PDB entry 9FVB | X-ray diffraction, 2.05 A resolution | chains A and C

== Chain A ==
Name: Sialic acid-binding periplasmic protein SiaP
From: Vibrio cholerae
UniProtKB: Q9KR64 (SIAP_VIBCH); residues 1-299 here correspond to UniProt positions 23-321 (UniProt number = residue number + 22)
Sequence (303 residues; numbered -3 to 299; the number before each row is that of its first residue; numbers below 1 keep their minus sign (Gly-3 is residue -3)):
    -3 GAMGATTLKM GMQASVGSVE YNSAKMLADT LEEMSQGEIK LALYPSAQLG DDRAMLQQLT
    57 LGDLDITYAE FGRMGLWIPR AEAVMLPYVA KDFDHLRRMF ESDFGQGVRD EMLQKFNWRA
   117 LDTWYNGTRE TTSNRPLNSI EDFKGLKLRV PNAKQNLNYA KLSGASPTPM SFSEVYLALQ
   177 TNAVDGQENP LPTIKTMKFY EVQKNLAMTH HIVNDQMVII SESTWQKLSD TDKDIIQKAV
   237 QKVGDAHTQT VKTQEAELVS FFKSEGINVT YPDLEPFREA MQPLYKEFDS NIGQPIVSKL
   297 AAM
Sequence notes: expression tag (-3 to 0)
What the authors report for this chain:
  - conformationally variable residues (side-chain flip): Trp73
  - mutagenesis - W73A (K_D_ = 76.9 nM): increased binding to Neu5Ac
  - mutagenesis - W73A: unchanged binding to VHH_VcP#2 (chain C)
  - allosteric site: Trp73
  - mutagenesis - W73A: increased stability in response to sialic acid

== Chain C ==
Name: VHH_VcP#2
From: Vicugna pacos
Sequence (139 residues; row label = number of the first residue in the row):
     1 QVQLVESGGR LVQTGGSLRL SCAASGDTFS NYVMGWFRQA PGKEREFVAA ISWTGANSYY
    61 ADSVAGRFTI SRDNAKNTVA LQMNSLKPED TAIYYCAADH FHVTHRKYDY WGQGTQVTVS
   121 SGGYPYDVPD YAGHHHHHH
Unresolved in the structure: 122-139
Cystine bridges: Cys22-Cys96

== Chain A / chain C interface ==
Pairs across the interface - 26 pairs, chain A then chain C:
  Arg49(A) with Ser30(C); Trp53(C); Phe101(C)
  Gln53(A) with Val33(C); Trp53(C); Tyr59(C); Phe101(C); His102(C), hydrogen bond (side chain-backbone)
  Thr56(A) with His102(C); Val103(C)
  Leu57(A) with Tyr59(C), hydrophobic; His102(C); Thr104(C)
  Trp73(A) with His100(C); Phe101(C)
  Gln110(A) with His105(C), hydrogen bond (backbone-side chain); Arg106(C)
  Lys111(A) with Val103(C); His105(C), hydrogen bond (backbone-side chain); Arg106(C), hydrogen bond (backbone-side chain); Asp109(C), salt bridge
  Phe112(A) with Asp99(C); Phe101(C), hydrophobic; Arg106(C)
  Asn113(A) with His105(C)
  Trp114(A) with Phe101(C), hydrophobic
Other interface residues (no listed pair), chain A (12 interface residues in all): Leu52, Leu72
Other interface residues (no listed pair), chain C (14 interface residues in all): Thr54
The authors on this interface:
  - residue pairs: Arg49(A)-Phe101(C) (hydrophobic contact), Arg49(A)-Trp53(C) (cation-pi contact), Gln53(A)-Phe101(C) (hydrophobic contact), Trp73(A)-Phe101(C) (hydrophobic contact), Phe112(A)-Phe101(C) (hydrophobic contact), Trp114(A)-Phe101(C) (hydrophobic contact)
  - epitope / paratope residues, chain A: Arg49(A), Gln53(A), Trp73(A), Phe112(A), Trp114(A)
  - epitope / paratope residues, chain C: Trp53(C), Phe101(C)

== Overview ==
The interface between chain A and chain C involves 12 residues on one side and 14 on the other; the contacts
include 4 hydrogen bonds and 1 salt bridge. Polar pairs include Lys111(A)-Asp109(C), Gln53(A)-His102(C) and
Gln110(A)-His105(C). The authors report hydrophobic contacts between Arg49(A) and Phe101(C), Gln53(A) and
Phe101(C) and Trp73(A) and Phe101(C) among others; a cation-pi contact between Arg49(A) and Trp53(C). The
paper reports that W73A of chain A increases binding to Neu5Ac; epitope/paratope residues Arg49(A), Gln53(A)
and Trp53(C) among others.
Chain A is Sialic acid-binding periplasmic protein SiaP (Vibrio cholerae) and chain C is VHH_VcP#2 (Vicugna
pacos); the structure, Crystal structure of VcSiaP in complex with a VHH antibody (VHH_VcP#2), was determined
by X-ray diffraction, deposited together with 9FVE.
